9K3F - chains B and G of the 5 polymer chains in the assembly; structure by electron microscopy, 2.75 A resolution.

Chain B:
Molecule: Guanine nucleotide-binding protein G(I)/G(S)/G(T) subunit beta-1, HiBiT
Organism: Homo sapiens
UniProt: P62873 (GBB1_HUMAN); residues 2-340 here = UniProt positions 2-340
Amino-acid sequence (371 residues; numbered -4 to 366; the number before each row is that of its first residue; numbers below 1 keep their minus sign (Met-4 is residue -4)):
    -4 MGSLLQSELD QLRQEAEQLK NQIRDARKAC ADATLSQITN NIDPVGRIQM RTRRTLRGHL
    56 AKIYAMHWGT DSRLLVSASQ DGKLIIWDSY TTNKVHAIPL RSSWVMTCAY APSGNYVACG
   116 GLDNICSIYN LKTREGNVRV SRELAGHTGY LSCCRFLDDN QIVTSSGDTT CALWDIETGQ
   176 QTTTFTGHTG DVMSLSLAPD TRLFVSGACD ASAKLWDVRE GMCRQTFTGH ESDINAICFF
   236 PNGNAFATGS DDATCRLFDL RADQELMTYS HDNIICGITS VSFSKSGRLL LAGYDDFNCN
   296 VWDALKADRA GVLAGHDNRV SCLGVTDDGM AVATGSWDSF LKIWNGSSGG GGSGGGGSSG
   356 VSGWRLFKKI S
Disordered / not traced: -4 to 2, 344-366
Sequence notes: initiating methionine (-4); expression tag (-3 to 1); linker (341-355)
UniProt features mapped onto this chain:
  - modified residue: Ser2 (N-acetylserine), His266 (Phosphohistidine)
  - natural variant: Leu30 (L30F: In MRD42; uncertain significance), Arg52 (R52G: In MRD42), Gly64 (G64V: In MRD42), Asp76 (D76E: In MRD42; D76G: In MRD42), Gly77 (G77S: In MRD42), Lys78 (K78R: In MRD42), Ile80 (I80N: In MRD42; I80T: In MRD42), His91 (H91R: In MRD42; uncertain significance), Ala92 (A92T: In MRD42), Pro94 (P94S: In MRD42), Leu95 (L95P: In MRD42), Arg96 (R96L: In MRD42), 5 further natural variant entries in UniProt

Chain G:
Molecule: Guanine nucleotide-binding protein G(I)/G(S)/G(O) subunit gamma-2
Organism: Bos taurus
UniProt: P63212 (GBG2_BOVIN); residues 1-71 here = UniProt positions 1-71
Amino-acid sequence (71 residues; each row starts with the number of its first residue):
     1 MASNNTASIA QARKLVEQLK MEANIDRIKV SKAAADLMAY CEAHAKEDPL LTPVPASENP
    61 FREKKFFCAI L
Disordered / not traced: 1-8, 64-71
UniProt features mapped onto this chain:
  - modified residue: Ala2 (N-acetylalanine), Cys68 (Cysteine methyl ester)
  - lipidation: Cys68 (S-geranylgeranyl cysteine)

Chain B / chain G interface:
Residue-residue contacts - 70 pairs, chain B then chain G:
  Leu7(B) - Ala12(G)  hydrophobic
  Leu7(B) - Arg13(G)
  Leu7(B) - Val16(G)
  Ala11(B) - Leu19(G)
  Leu14(B) - Val16(G)
  Leu14(B) - Leu19(G)  hydrophobic
  Gln17(B) - Ala23(G)
  Ile18(B) - Glu22(G)
  Ile18(B) - Ala23(G)  hydrophobic
  Ile18(B) - Arg27(G)
  Cys25(B) - Ile28(G)
  Cys25(B) - Val30(G)
  Ala26(B) - Val30(G)  hydrophobic
  Asp27(B) - Lys29(G)
  Asp27(B) - Val30(G)
  Asp27(B) - Ser31(G)  hydrogen bond
  Ala28(B) - Val30(G)
  Leu30(B) - Ala34(G)  hydrophobic
  Ile33(B) - Ala34(G)  hydrophobic
  Ile33(B) - Met38(G)  hydrophobic
  Ile37(B) - Met38(G)  hydrophobic
  Val40(B) - Leu51(G)  hydrophobic
  Ile43(B) - Leu50(G)
  Arg48(B) - Arg62(G)
  Arg49(B) - Phe61(G)  hydrogen bond (side chain-backbone)
  Ser84(B) - Phe61(G)
  Tyr85(B) - Pro60(G)  hydrophobic
  Tyr85(B) - Phe61(G)  hydrophobic
  Cys218(B) - Gln18(G)  hydrogen bond (backbone-side chain)
  Arg219(B) - Ile25(G)
  Gln220(B) - Ile25(G)
  Thr221(B) - Glu22(G)
  Phe235(B) - Leu37(G)  hydrophobic
  Phe235(B) - Tyr40(G)  hydrophobic
  Phe235(B) - Cys41(G)  hydrophobic
  Pro236(B) - Tyr40(G)
  Ala240(B) - Leu37(G)  hydrophobic
  Asp254(B) - Ala33(G)
  Arg256(B) - Arg27(G)
  Arg256(B) - Ile28(G)
  Arg256(B) - Asp36(G)  salt bridge
  Asp258(B) - Arg27(G)  salt bridge
  Gln259(B) - Val30(G)
  Leu261(B) - Val30(G)  hydrophobic
  Leu261(B) - Leu37(G)  hydrophobic
  Ser279(B) - Asp48(G)  hydrogen bond
  Lys280(B) - Tyr40(G)
  Lys280(B) - Glu47(G)
  Ser281(B) - Tyr40(G)
  Ser281(B) - Cys41(G)
  Ser281(B) - His44(G)
  Ser281(B) - Asp48(G)  hydrogen bond
  Gly282(B) - Cys41(G)  hydrogen bond (backbone-side chain)
  Arg283(B) - Leu51(G)
  Leu284(B) - Leu51(G)  hydrophobic
  Leu300(B) - Cys41(G)  hydrophobic
  Asp323(B) - Pro49(G)
  Gly324(B) - Asp48(G)
  Gly324(B) - Pro49(G)
  Gly324(B) - Leu50(G)
  Met325(B) - Pro49(G)  hydrophobic
  Met325(B) - Leu50(G)
  Met325(B) - Pro60(G)
  Ala326(B) - Phe61(G)  hydrophobic
  Val327(B) - Leu50(G)  hydrophobic
  Ile338(B) - Phe61(G)  hydrophobic
  Asn340(B) - Leu50(G)
  Asn340(B) - Asn59(G)  hydrogen bond
  Asn340(B) - Phe61(G)
  Ser343(B) - Pro53(G)
Interface residues without a listed pair, chain B (54 interface residues in all): Ala21, Ala24, Met45, Asn237, Leu252, Ala257, Trp339, Gly341, Ser342
Interface residues without a listed pair, chain G (36 interface residues in all): Ile9, Lys20, Asp26, Val54, Pro55

In short:
54 residues of chain B and 36 residues of chain G are in contact; the contacts include 7 hydrogen bonds and 2
salt bridges. Among the polar pairs are Arg256(B)-Asp36(G), Asp258(B)-Arg27(G) and Asp27(B)-Ser31(G).
Chain B is Guanine nucleotide-binding protein G(I)/G(S)/G(T) subunit beta-1, HiBiT (Homo sapiens) and chain G
is Guanine nucleotide-binding protein G(I)/G(S)/G(O) subunit gamma-2 (Bos taurus); the structure, Cryo-EM
structure of the unliganded human melanocortin receptor 3 (MC3R)-Gs complex, was determined by electron
microscopy together with 9K3H, 9K3K, 9K3L and 9K3P from the same study.
